9IOL - chains B and C of the 5 polymer chains in the assembly; structure by electron microscopy, 3.46 A resolution.

# Chain B
Molecule: X-ray repair cross-complementing protein 6
Organism: Homo sapiens
Notes: EC 3.6.4.-, 4.2.99.-
Reference sequence: P12956 (XRCC6_HUMAN); numbering as in UniProt (aligned over 1-609)
Amino-acid sequence (609 residues; numbered 1 to 609; the number before each row is that of its first residue):
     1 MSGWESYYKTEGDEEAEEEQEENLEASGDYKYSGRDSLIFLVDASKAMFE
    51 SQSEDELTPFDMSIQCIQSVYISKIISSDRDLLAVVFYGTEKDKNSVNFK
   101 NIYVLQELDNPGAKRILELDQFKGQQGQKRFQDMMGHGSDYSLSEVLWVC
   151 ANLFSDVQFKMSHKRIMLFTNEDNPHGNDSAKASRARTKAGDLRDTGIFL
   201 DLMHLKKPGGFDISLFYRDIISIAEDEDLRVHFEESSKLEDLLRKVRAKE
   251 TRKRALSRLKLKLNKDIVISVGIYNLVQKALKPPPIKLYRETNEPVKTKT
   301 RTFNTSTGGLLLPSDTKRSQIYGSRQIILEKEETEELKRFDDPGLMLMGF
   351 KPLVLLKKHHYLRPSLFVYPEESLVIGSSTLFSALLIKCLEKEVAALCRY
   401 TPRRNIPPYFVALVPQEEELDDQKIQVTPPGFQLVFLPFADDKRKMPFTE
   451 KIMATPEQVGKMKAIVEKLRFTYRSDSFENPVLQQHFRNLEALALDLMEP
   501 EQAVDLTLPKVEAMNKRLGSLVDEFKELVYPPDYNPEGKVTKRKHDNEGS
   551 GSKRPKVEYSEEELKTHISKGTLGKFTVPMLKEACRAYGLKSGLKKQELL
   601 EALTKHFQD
Unresolved in the structure: 1-34, 52-54, 227-229, 535-609
Residues lining bound ligands: inositol hexakisphosphate (IHP): Lys357, His359, His360, Lys443, Lys445
Curated features (UniProtKB/Swiss-Prot):
  - region: Val578 to Glu583 (Interaction with BAX)
  - active site: Lys31 (Schiff-base intermediate with DNA)
  - modified residue: Ser2 (N-acetylserine), Ser6 (Phosphoserine), Ser27 (Phosphoserine), Lys31 (N6-acetyllysine), Ser51 (Phosphoserine), Ser306 (Phosphoserine), Lys317 (N6-acetyllysine), Lys331 (N6-acetyllysine), Lys338 (N6-acetyllysine), Thr455 (Phosphothreonine), Lys461 (N6-acetyllysine), Ser477 (Phosphoserine), Ser520 (Phosphoserine), Lys539 (N6-acetyllysine), Lys542 (N6-acetyllysine), Lys544 (N6-acetyllysine), Ser550 (Phosphoserine), Lys553 (N6-acetyllysine), Lys556 (N6-acetyllysine), Ser560 (Phosphoserine) and 1 more in UniProt
  - cross-link (Glycyl lysine isopeptide (Lys-Gly)): Lys287 (interchain with G-Cter in SUMO2), Lys317 (interchain with G-Cter in SUMO2), Lys556 (interchain with G-Cter in SUMO2)
  - mutagenesis: Lys31 (K31A: Diminishes the ability to form a Schiff base. Abolishes adduct formation; when associated with A-160 and A-164), Lys160 (K160A: Abolishes adduct formation; when associated with A-31 and A-160), Lys164 (K164A: Abolishes adduct formation; when associated with A-31 and A-164), Lys539 (K539Q: Complete loss of suppression of BAX-induced apoptosis; K539R: No effect on suppression of BAX-induced apoptosis), Lys542 (K542Q: Complete loss of suppression of BAX-induced apoptosis; K542R: No effect on suppression of BAX-induced apoptosis), Lys544 (K544R: No effect on suppression of BAX-induced apoptosis), Lys553 (K553Q: Partial loss of suppression of BAX-induced apoptosis; K553R: No effect on suppression of BAX-induced apoptosis), Lys556 (K556R: No effect on suppression of BAX-induced apoptosis), Lys570 (K570R: Loss of methylation; loss of anti-apoptotic activity; no effect on XRCC5 stabilization)

# Chain C
Molecule: 23-nt DNA strand
Sequence (23 nucleotides; numbered 1 to 23; the number before each row is that of its first residue):
     1 CGCTGCCGATTCGTCGACCTCGC
Unresolved in the structure: 21-23

# How chain B and chain C interact
Contacting residue pairs (6; chain B residue first):
  Arg254(B) - DT20(C)  hydrogen bond to the phosphate
  Arg258(B) - DT20(C)  phosphate contact
  Thr300(B) - DG16(C)  hydrogen bond to the phosphate
  Arg403(B) - DC19(C)  phosphate contact
  Arg404(B) - DC19(C)  salt bridge to the phosphate
  Arg444(B) - DT10(C)  salt bridge to the phosphate
Interface residues without a listed pair, chain B (8 interface residues in all): Ser257, Pro285
Interface residues without a listed pair, chain C (6 interface residues in all): DT14, DC18

# Overview
8 residues of chain B and 6 residues of chain C are in contact; the contacts include 2 hydrogen bonds and 2
salt bridges. Polar contacts include Arg254(B)-DT20(C), Thr300(B)-DG16(C) and Arg404(B)-DC19(C). Ligands of
chain B: inositol hexakisphosphate.
Here chain B is X-ray repair cross-complementing protein 6 (Homo sapiens) and chain C is a 23-nt DNA strand.
Entry 9IOL (Cryo-EM structure of the complex of DNA, Ku70/80, and laXLF) was determined by electron
microscopy.
